PDB entry 9FX0 | electron microscopy, 3.10 A resolution | chains A and F of the 7 polymer chains in the assembly

== Chain A ==
Molecule: Type-1 fimbrial protein, A chain
From: Escherichia coli
UniProt: P04128 (FIMA1_ECOLI); residues 1-159 here correspond to UniProt positions 24-182 (UniProt number = residue number + 23)
Sequence (160 residues; each row starts with the number of its first residue; numbering starts at 0):
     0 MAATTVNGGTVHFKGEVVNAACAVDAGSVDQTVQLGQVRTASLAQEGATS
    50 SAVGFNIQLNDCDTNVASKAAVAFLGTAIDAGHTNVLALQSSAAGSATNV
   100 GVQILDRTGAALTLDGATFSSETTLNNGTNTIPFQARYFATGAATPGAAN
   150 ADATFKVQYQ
Disordered / not traced: 0-3
Construct notes: initiating methionine (0)
Disulfide bonds: Cys21-Cys61

== Chain F ==
Molecule: Protein FimF
From: Escherichia coli
UniProt: P08189 (FIMF_ECOLI); residues 1-154 here correspond to UniProt positions 23-176 (UniProt number = residue number + 22)
Sequence (154 residues; row label = number of the first residue in the row):
     1 ADSTITIRGYVRDNGCSVAAESTNFTVDLMENAAKQFNNIGATTPVVPFR
    51 ILLSPCGNAVSAVKVGFTGVADSHNANLLALENTVSAASGLGIQLLNEQQ
   101 NQIPLNAPSSALSWTTLTPGKPNTLNFYARLMATQVPVTAGHINATATFT
   151 LEYQ
Disordered / not traced: 1-12
Swiss-Prot annotation at these positions:
  - site: Tyr153 (Required for stability and transport)
Disulfide bonds: Cys16-Cys56

== Interface between chain A and chain F ==
Contacting residue pairs - 72 pairs, chain A then chain F:
  Thr4(A) with Leu151(F), hydrogen bond (backbone-backbone); Glu152(F)
  Val5(A) with Thr150(F); Leu151(F), hydrogen bond (backbone-backbone)
  Asn6(A) with Thr148(F); Phe149(F)
  Gly7(A) with Phe149(F); Leu151(F)
  Gly8(A) with Thr23(F); Thr148(F); Phe149(F), hydrogen bond (backbone-backbone)
  Thr9(A) with Thr23(F), hydrogen bond (backbone-backbone); Asn24(F), hydrogen bond; Phe25(F); Ala147(F); Thr148(F); Phe149(F)
  Val10(A) with Phe25(F); Val27(F), hydrophobic; Thr146(F); Ala147(F), hydrogen bond (backbone-backbone)
  His11(A) with Phe25(F), hydrogen bond (backbone-backbone); Thr26(F); Val27(F), hydrogen bond (backbone-backbone); Ala145(F); Thr146(F)
  Phe12(A) with Val27(F); Leu29(F), hydrophobic; Leu79(F), hydrophobic; Ile93(F), hydrophobic; Leu95(F), hydrophobic; Ala129(F), hydrophobic; Ile143(F); Asn144(F); Ala145(F), hydrogen bond (backbone-backbone)
  Lys13(A) with Thr26(F); Val27(F), hydrogen bond (backbone-backbone); Asp28(F); Leu29(F), hydrogen bond (backbone-backbone); Met30(F); Ile143(F); Asn144(F), hydrogen bond
  Gly14(A) with Met30(F); His142(F); Ile143(F), hydrogen bond (backbone-backbone)
  Glu15(A) with Met30(F), hydrogen bond (backbone-backbone); Glu31(F); Asn32(F), hydrogen bond (backbone-backbone); Gly141(F)
  Val16(A) with Asn32(F); Ala34(F), hydrophobic; Ala88(F), hydrophobic; Leu91(F), hydrophobic; Thr139(F); Ala140(F); Gly141(F), hydrogen bond (backbone-backbone); Ile143(F), hydrophobic
  Val17(A) with Glu31(F); Asn32(F), hydrogen bond (backbone-backbone); Ala33(F); Ala34(F), hydrogen bond (backbone-backbone)
  Asn18(A) with Ala140(F)
  Ala19(A) with Ala33(F), hydrophobic; Lys35(F)
  Ala20(A) with Lys35(F), hydrogen bond (backbone-side chain)
  Cys21(A) with Ala33(F)
  Ala22(A) with Lys35(F); Gln36(F)
  Val23(A) with Gln36(F), hydrogen bond (backbone-side chain)
  Val28(A) with Gln36(F)
  Asp60(A) with Lys35(F), hydrogen bond (backbone-side chain)
  Asp62(A) with Lys35(F)
Other interface residues (no listed pair), chain A (24 interface residues in all): Lys155
Other interface residues (no listed pair), chain F (36 interface residues in all): Val138, Tyr153
The authors on this interface:
  - interface residues, chain A: Ala20(A), Val23(A), Asp60(A)
  - interface residues, chain F: Lys35(F), Gln36(F)

== Summary ==
Chain A and chain F form an interface of 24 and 36 residues respectively; the contacts include 21 hydrogen
bonds. Polar contacts include Thr9(A)-Asn24(F), Lys13(A)-Asn144(F) and Ala20(A)-Lys35(F). The paper reports
interface residues Ala20(A), Val23(A) and Lys35(F) among others.
Here chain A is Type-1 fimbrial protein, A chain and chain F is Protein FimF, both from Escherichia coli.
Entry 9FX0 (Cryo-EM structure of the type 1 pilus tip-to-rod transition) was determined by electron
microscopy, deposited together with 9FW9, 9FWB, 9FX8, 9FXB, 9FXS and 9FY9.
